1VYP - chain X; structure by X-ray diffraction, 1.27 A resolution.

# Chain X
Name: Pentaerythritol tetranitrate reductase
From: Enterobacter cloacae
UniProt: P71278 (P71278_ENTCL); residues 1-364 here correspond to UniProt positions 2-365 (UniProt number = residue number + 1)
Amino-acid sequence (364 residues; each row starts with the number of its first residue):
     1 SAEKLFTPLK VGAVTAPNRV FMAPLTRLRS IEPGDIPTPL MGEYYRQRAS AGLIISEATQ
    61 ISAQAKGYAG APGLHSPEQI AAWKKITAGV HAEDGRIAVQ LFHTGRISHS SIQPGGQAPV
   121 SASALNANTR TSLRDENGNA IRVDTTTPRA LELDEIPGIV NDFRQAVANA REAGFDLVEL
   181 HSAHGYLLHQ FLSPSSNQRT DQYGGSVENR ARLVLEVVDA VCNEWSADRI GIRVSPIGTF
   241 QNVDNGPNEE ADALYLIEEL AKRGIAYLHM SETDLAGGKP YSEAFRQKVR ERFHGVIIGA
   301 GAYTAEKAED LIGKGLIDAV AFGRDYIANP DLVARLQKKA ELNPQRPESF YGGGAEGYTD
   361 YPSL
Unresolved in the structure: 1-2
Differences from the reference sequence: engineered mutation Phe-102 (Trp103 in P71278)
Small-molecule neighbours:
  - FMN (flavin mononucleotide): Ala-23, Pro-24, Leu-25, Thr-26, Glu-57, Ala-58, Gln-100, His-181, His-184, Arg-233, Ser-271, Leu-275, Ala-300, Gly-301, Ala-302, Ala-321, Phe-322, Gly-323, Arg-324, Ile-327, Phe-350, Tyr-351
  - picric acid (TNF): Thr-26, Ala-58, Tyr-68, Gln-100, Phe-102, His-181, His-184, Tyr-186, Leu-275, Tyr-351
What the authors report for this chain:
  - mutagenesis - W102F: increased binding to picric acid
  - mutagenesis - W102F (2-fold): increased catalytic activity on NADPH
  - mutagenesis - W102F: decreased catalytic activity on GTN
  - mutagenesis - W102F: increased binding to GTN
  - binding site for picric acid: Phe-102

# Overview
Ligands of chain X: flavin mononucleotide and picric acid. From the paper: a binding site for picric acid at
Phe-102; W102F increases binding to picric acid.
Chain X is Pentaerythritol tetranitrate reductase (Enterobacter cloacae); the structure, Structure of
pentaerythritol tetranitrate reductase W102F mutant and complexed with picric acid, was determined by X-ray
diffraction, deposited together with 1VYR and 1VYS.
